PDB entry 4A3K | X-ray diffraction, 3.50 A resolution | chains A and B of the 15 polymer chains in the assembly

# Chain A
Molecule: DNA-directed RNA polymerase II subunit RPB1
Organism: Saccharomyces cerevisiae
Notes: EC 2.7.7.6
Reference sequence: P04050 (RPB1_YEAST); residues 1-1732 here = UniProt positions 1-1732
Sequence (1732 residues; row label = number of the first residue in the row):
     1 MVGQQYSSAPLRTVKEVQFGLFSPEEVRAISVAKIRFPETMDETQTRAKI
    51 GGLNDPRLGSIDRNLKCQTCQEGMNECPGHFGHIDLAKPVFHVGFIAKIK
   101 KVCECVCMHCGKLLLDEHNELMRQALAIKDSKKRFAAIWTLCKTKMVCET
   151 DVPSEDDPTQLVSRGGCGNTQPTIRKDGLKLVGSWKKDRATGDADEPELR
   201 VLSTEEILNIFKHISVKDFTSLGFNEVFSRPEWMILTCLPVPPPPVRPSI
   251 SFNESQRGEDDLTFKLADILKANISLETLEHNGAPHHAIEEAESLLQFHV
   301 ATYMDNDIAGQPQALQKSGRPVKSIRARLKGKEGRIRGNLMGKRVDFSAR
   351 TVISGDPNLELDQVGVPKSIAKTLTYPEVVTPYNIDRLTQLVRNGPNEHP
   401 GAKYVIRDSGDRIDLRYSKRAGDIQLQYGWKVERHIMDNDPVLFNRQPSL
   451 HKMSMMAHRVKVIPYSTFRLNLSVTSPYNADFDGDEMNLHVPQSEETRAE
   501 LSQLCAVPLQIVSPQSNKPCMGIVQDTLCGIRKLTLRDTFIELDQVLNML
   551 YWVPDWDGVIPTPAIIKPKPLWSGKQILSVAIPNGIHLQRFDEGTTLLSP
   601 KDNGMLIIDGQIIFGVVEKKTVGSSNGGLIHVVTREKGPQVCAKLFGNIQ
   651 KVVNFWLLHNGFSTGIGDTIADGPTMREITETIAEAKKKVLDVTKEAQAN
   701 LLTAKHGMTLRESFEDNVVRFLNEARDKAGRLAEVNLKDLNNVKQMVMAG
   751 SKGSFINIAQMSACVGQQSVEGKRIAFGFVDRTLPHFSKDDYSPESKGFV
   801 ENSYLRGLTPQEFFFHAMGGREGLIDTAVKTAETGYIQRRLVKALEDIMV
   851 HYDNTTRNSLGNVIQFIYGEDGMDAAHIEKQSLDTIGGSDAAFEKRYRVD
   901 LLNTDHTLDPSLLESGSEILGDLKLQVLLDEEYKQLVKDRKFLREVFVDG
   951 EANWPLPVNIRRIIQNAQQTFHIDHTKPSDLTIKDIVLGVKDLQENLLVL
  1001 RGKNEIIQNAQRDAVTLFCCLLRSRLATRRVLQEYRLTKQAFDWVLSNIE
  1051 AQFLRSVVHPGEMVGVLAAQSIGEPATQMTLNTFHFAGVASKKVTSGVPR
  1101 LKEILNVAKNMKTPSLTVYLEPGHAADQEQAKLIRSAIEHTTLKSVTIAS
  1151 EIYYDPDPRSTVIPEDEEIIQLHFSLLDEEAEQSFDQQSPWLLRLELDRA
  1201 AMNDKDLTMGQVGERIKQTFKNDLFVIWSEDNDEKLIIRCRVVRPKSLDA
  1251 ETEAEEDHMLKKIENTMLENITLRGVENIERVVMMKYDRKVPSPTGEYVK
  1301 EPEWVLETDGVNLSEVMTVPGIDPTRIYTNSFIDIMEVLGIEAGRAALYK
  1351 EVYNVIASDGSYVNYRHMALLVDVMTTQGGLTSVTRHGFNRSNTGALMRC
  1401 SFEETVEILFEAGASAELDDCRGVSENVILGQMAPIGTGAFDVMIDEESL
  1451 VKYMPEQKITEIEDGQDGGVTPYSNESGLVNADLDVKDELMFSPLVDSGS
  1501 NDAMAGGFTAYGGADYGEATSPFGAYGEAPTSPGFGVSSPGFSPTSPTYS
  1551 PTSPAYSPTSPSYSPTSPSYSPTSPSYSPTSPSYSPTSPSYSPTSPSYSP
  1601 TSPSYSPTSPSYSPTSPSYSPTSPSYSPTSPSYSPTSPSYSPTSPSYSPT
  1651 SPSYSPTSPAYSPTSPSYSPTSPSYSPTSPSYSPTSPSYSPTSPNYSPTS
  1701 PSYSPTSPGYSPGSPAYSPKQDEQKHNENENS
Not modelled in the structure: 1-2, 1081-1091, 1177-1186, 1244-1253, 1456-1732
Ion coordination: Zn2+ site 1: Cys67, Cys70, Cys77, His80; Zn2+ site 2: Cys107, Cys110, Cys148, Cys167; Mg2+: Asp481, Asp483, Asp485 (shared with 1 residue of chain P)
Curated features (UniProtKB/Swiss-Prot):
  - region: Pro248 to Asp260 (Lid loop), Asn306 to Lys323 (Rudder loop), Pro810 to Glu822 (Bridging helix)
  - binding site (Zn(2+)): Cys67, Cys70, Cys77, His80, Cys107, Cys110, Cys148, Cys167
  - binding site (Mg(2+)): Asp481, Asp483, Asp485
  - modified residue: Thr1471 (Phosphothreonine)
  - cross-link (Glycyl lysine isopeptide (Lys-Gly)): Lys695 (interchain with G-Cter in ubiquitin), Lys1246 (interchain with G-Cter in ubiquitin), Lys1350 (interchain with G-Cter in ubiquitin)
  - natural variant: Ser1653 to Pro1659 (deletion: In strain: A364A)
  - mutagenesis: Lys1246 (K1246R: Impairs ubiquitination during transcription stress)
From the paper describing this entry:
  - mutagenesis - Q1078N, Q1078S: abolished growth (citing earlier work)

# Chain B
Molecule: DNA-directed RNA polymerase II subunit RPB2
Organism: Saccharomyces cerevisiae
Notes: EC 2.7.7.6
Reference sequence: P08518 (RPB2_YEAST); residue numbers follow UniProt; this construct covers 1-1224
Sequence (1224 residues; row label = number of the first residue in the row):
     1 MSDLANSEKYYDEDPYGFEDESAPITAEDSWAVISAFFREKGLVSQQLDS
    51 FNQFVDYTLQDIICEDSTLILEQLAQHTTESDNISRKYEISFGKIYVTKP
   101 MVNESDGVTHALYPQEARLRNLTYSSGLFVDVKKRTYEAIDVPGRELKYE
   151 LIAEESEDDSESGKVFIGRLPIMLRSKNCYLSEATESDLYKLKECPFDMG
   201 GYFIINGSEKVLIAQERSAGNIVQVFKKAAPSPISHVAEIRSALEKGSRF
   251 ISTLQVKLYGREGSSARTIKATLPYIKQDIPIVIIFRALGIIPDGEILEH
   301 ICYDVNDWQMLEMLKPCVEDGFVIQDRETALDFIGRRGTALGIKKEKRIQ
   351 YAKDILQKEFLPHITQLEGFESRKAFFLGYMINRLLLCALDRKDQDDRDH
   401 FGKKRLDLAGPLLAQLFKTLFKKLTKDIFRYMQRTVEEAHDFNMKLAINA
   451 KTITSGLKYALATGNWGEQKKAMSSRAGVSQVLNRYTYSSTLSHLRRTNT
   501 PIGRDGKLAKPRQLHNTHWGLVCPAETPEGQACGLVKNLSLMSCISVGTD
   551 PMPIITFLSEWGMEPLEDYVPHQSPDATRVFVNGVWHGVHRNPARLMETL
   601 RTLRRKGDINPEVSMIRDIREKELKIFTDAGRVYRPLFIVEDDESLGHKE
   651 LKVRKGHIAKLMATEYQDIEGGFEDVEEYTWSSLLNEGLVEYIDAEEEES
   701 ILIAMQPEDLEPAEANEENDLDVDPAKRIRVSHHATTFTHCEIHPSMILG
   751 VAASIIPFPDHNQSPRNTYQSAMGKQAMGVFLTNYNVRMDTMANILYYPQ
   801 KPLGTTRAMEYLKFRELPAGQNAIVAIACYSGYNQEDSMIMNQSSIDRGL
   851 FRSLFFRSYMDQEKKYGMSITETFEKPQRTNTLRMKHGTYDKLDDDGLIA
   901 PGVRVSGEDVIIGKTTPISPDEEELGQRTAYHSKRDASTPLRSTENGIVD
   951 QVLVTTNQDGLKFVKVRVRTTKIPQIGDKFASRHGQKGTIGITYRREDMP
  1001 FTAEGIVPDLIINPHAIPSRMTVAHLIECLLSKVAALSGNEGDASPFTDI
  1051 TVEGISKLLREHGYQSRGFEVMYNGHTGKKLMAQIFFGPTYYQRLRHMVD
  1101 DKIHARARGPMQVLTRQPVEGRSRDGGLRFGEMERDCMIAHGAASFLKER
  1151 LMEASDAFRVHICGICGLMTVIAKLNHNQFECKGCDNKIDIYQIHIPYAA
  1201 KLLFQELMAMNITPRLYTDRSRDF
Not modelled in the structure: 1-19, 71-89, 135-163, 438-445, 503-508, 669-677, 716-721, 920-932
Ion coordination: Zn2+: Cys1163, Cys1166, Cys1182, Cys1185

# Chain A / chain B interface
Contacting residue pairs (457; chain A residue first):
  Gln4(A) - Phe1158(B)
  Gln4(A) - Arg1159(B)  hydrogen bond (side chain-backbone)
  Gln5(A) - Arg1159(B)  hydrogen bond (backbone-side chain)
  Gln5(A) - Leu1175(B)
  Tyr6(A) - Leu1175(B)
  Ser7(A) - Arg1159(B)
  Ser7(A) - His1161(B)  hydrogen bond
  Ser7(A) - Phe1180(B)
  Ser7(A) - Gln1193(B)  hydrogen bond
  Ser8(A) - Asn1178(B)  hydrogen bond
  Ser8(A) - Phe1180(B)
  Ala9(A) - His1161(B)
  Ala9(A) - Gln1193(B)
  Pro10(A) - Ile1191(B)
  Pro10(A) - Tyr1192(B)
  Pro10(A) - Gln1193(B)  hydrogen bond (backbone-backbone)
  Leu11(A) - Gln1193(B)
  Leu11(A) - Ile1194(B)  hydrophobic
  Leu11(A) - His1195(B)
  Arg12(A) - Tyr1192(B)
  Arg12(A) - Gln1193(B)  hydrogen bond (backbone-backbone)
  Arg12(A) - Ile1194(B)
  Arg12(A) - Thr1218(B)  hydrogen bond
  Thr13(A) - Thr1218(B)
  Val14(A) - Ile1194(B)  hydrophobic
  Val14(A) - Leu1216(B)  hydrophobic
  Val14(A) - Tyr1217(B)
  Lys15(A) - Tyr1217(B)  hydrogen bond (backbone-backbone)
  Lys15(A) - Thr1218(B)  hydrogen bond (side chain-backbone)
  Lys15(A) - Asp1219(B)
  Lys15(A) - Arg1220(B)  hydrogen bond (backbone-side chain)
  Glu16(A) - Arg1215(B)
  Glu16(A) - Leu1216(B)
  Glu16(A) - Tyr1217(B)  hydrogen bond (backbone-backbone)
  Glu16(A) - Asp1219(B)
  Glu16(A) - Arg1220(B)
  Glu16(A) - Ser1221(B)  hydrogen bond (side chain-backbone)
  Glu16(A) - Arg1222(B)
  Val17(A) - Arg1215(B)
  Val17(A) - Leu1216(B)  hydrophobic
  Gln18(A) - Thr1213(B)
  Gln18(A) - Arg1215(B)  hydrogen bond (backbone-backbone)
  Gln18(A) - Tyr1217(B)
  Phe19(A) - Thr1213(B)
  Gly20(A) - Ile1212(B)
  Gly20(A) - Thr1213(B)  hydrogen bond (backbone-backbone)
  Leu21(A) - Asn1211(B)
  Leu21(A) - Ile1212(B)  hydrophobic
  Leu21(A) - Thr1213(B)
  Phe22(A) - Leu1168(B)  hydrophobic
  Phe22(A) - Met1208(B)  hydrophobic
  Phe22(A) - Asn1211(B)  hydrogen bond (backbone-backbone)
  Phe22(A) - Thr1213(B)
  Glu26(A) - Cys1166(B)
  Glu26(A) - Leu1168(B)
  Glu26(A) - Arg1215(B)  salt bridge
  Ala29(A) - Gly1184(B)
  Ile30(A) - Thr1170(B)
  Ile30(A) - Lys1183(B)  hydrogen bond (backbone-side chain)
  Val32(A) - Lys1183(B)
  Thr69(A) - Ile1172(B)
  Thr69(A) - Lys1174(B)
  Cys70(A) - Ile1172(B)
  Gln71(A) - Lys1174(B)
  Glu72(A) - Ala1173(B)
  Glu72(A) - Lys1174(B)
  Glu72(A) - Leu1175(B)  hydrogen bond (side chain-backbone)
  Met74(A) - Arg1116(B)  hydrogen bond (backbone-side chain)
  Asn75(A) - Arg1116(B)  hydrogen bond
  Glu76(A) - Phe1158(B)
  Glu76(A) - Arg1159(B)  salt bridge
  Glu76(A) - Leu1175(B)
  Pro78(A) - Val1160(B)  hydrophobic
  Pro78(A) - Lys1201(B)
  Gly79(A) - Lys1201(B)
  Gly79(A) - Gln1205(B)
  Phe81(A) - Gln1205(B)
  Phe81(A) - Met1208(B)  hydrophobic
  Phe81(A) - Ala1209(B)
  His92(A) - Met1210(B)  hydrogen bond (side chain-backbone)
  His92(A) - Asn1211(B)
  Phe95(A) - Ile1212(B)  hydrophobic
  Phe228(A) - Arg1215(B)
  Trp233(A) - Asn1211(B)  hydrogen bond (backbone-side chain)
  Leu236(A) - Asn1211(B)
  Pro240(A) - Met1208(B)
  Pro240(A) - Ala1209(B)
  Pro240(A) - Asn1211(B)
  Pro242(A) - Ala1209(B)  hydrophobic
  Pro243(A) - Gln1205(B)
  Pro245(A) - Leu1114(B)
  Pro245(A) - Tyr1198(B)
  Pro245(A) - Lys1201(B)
  Val246(A) - Leu1114(B)
  Val246(A) - Gln1205(B)
  Pro248(A) - Leu1114(B)
  Asn253(A) - Arg884(B)  hydrogen bond (backbone-side chain)
  Asn253(A) - Arg935(B)
  Glu254(A) - Arg884(B)
  Glu254(A) - Arg935(B)
  Ser255(A) - Ile918(B)
  Ser255(A) - Arg935(B)
  Tyr303(A) - Ala1209(B)
  Met304(A) - Met1210(B)  hydrophobic
  Ser318(A) - Lys470(B)
  Ser318(A) - Lys471(B)
  Gly319(A) - Lys471(B)
  Ile325(A) - Glu1206(B)
  Ile325(A) - Ala1209(B)  hydrophobic
  Ile325(A) - Met1210(B)  hydrophobic
  Arg328(A) - Glu1206(B)  salt bridge
  Leu329(A) - Leu1203(B)  hydrophobic
  Leu329(A) - Glu1206(B)
  Leu329(A) - Met1210(B)  hydrophobic
  Arg335(A) - Leu1114(B)
  Arg335(A) - Ala1199(B)
  Arg335(A) - Leu1202(B)
  Arg335(A) - Leu1203(B)
  Arg335(A) - Glu1206(B)  salt bridge
  Ile336(A) - Leu1203(B)  hydrophobic
  Arg337(A) - Arg1129(B)  hydrogen bond (backbone-side chain)
  Arg337(A) - Glu1132(B)  salt bridge
  Gly338(A) - Arg1129(B)  hydrogen bond (backbone-side chain)
  Asn339(A) - Thr1115(B)
  Asn339(A) - Gln1117(B)  hydrogen bond (backbone-side chain)
  Asn339(A) - Asp1156(B)
  Asn339(A) - Ala1199(B)
  Leu340(A) - Ala1199(B)
  Leu340(A) - Ala1200(B)
  Met341(A) - Glu1132(B)
  Met341(A) - Arg1135(B)
  Gly342(A) - Arg1129(B)
  Gly342(A) - Phe1130(B)
  Gly342(A) - Gly1131(B)
  Lys343(A) - Gln1117(B)
  Lys343(A) - Leu1128(B)
  Lys343(A) - Arg1129(B)
  Lys343(A) - Phe1130(B)  hydrogen bond (backbone-backbone)
  Lys343(A) - Leu1151(B)  hydrogen bond (side chain-backbone)
  Lys343(A) - Ser1155(B)
  Lys343(A) - Asp1156(B)  salt bridge
  Lys343(A) - Pro1197(B)
  Arg344(A) - Gln1117(B)
  Arg344(A) - Pro1118(B)
  Arg344(A) - Val1119(B)
  Arg344(A) - Glu1120(B)  salt bridge
  Arg344(A) - Gly1121(B)
  Arg344(A) - Gly1127(B)  hydrogen bond (side chain-backbone)
  Arg344(A) - Leu1128(B)
  Arg344(A) - Ser1155(B)  hydrogen bond (backbone-side chain)
  Val345(A) - Pro1118(B)
  Val345(A) - Gly1127(B)
  Val345(A) - Leu1128(B)  hydrogen bond (backbone-backbone)
  Val345(A) - Phe1130(B)  hydrophobic
  Val345(A) - Arg1150(B)
  Val345(A) - Ala1154(B)
  Asp346(A) - Arg1106(B)  salt bridge
  Asp346(A) - Arg1108(B)
  Asp346(A) - Gly1109(B)
  Asp346(A) - Met1111(B)
  Asp346(A) - Pro1118(B)
  Asp346(A) - Arg1150(B)  hydrogen bond (backbone-side chain)
  Asp346(A) - Ala1154(B)  hydrogen bond (backbone-backbone)
  Phe347(A) - Arg1106(B)  hydrogen bond (backbone-backbone)
  Phe347(A) - Ala1107(B)  hydrophobic
  Phe347(A) - Arg1150(B)  hydrogen bond (backbone-side chain)
  Ser348(A) - Ala1105(B)
  Ser348(A) - Arg1106(B)  hydrogen bond (backbone-backbone)
  Ser348(A) - Leu1128(B)  hydrogen bond (side chain-backbone)
  Ala349(A) - His1104(B)
  Ala349(A) - Ala1105(B)  hydrophobic
  Ala349(A) - Leu1128(B)
  Arg350(A) - Lys1102(B)
  Arg350(A) - Ile1103(B)
  Arg350(A) - His1104(B)  hydrogen bond (backbone-backbone)
  Arg350(A) - Leu1128(B)
  Thr351(A) - Val1099(B)
  Thr351(A) - Ile1103(B)
  Val352(A) - Gly977(B)
  Val352(A) - Val1099(B)  hydrophobic
  Asp356(A) - Tyr833(B)  hydrogen bond
  Pro357(A) - Ser831(B)
  Pro357(A) - Gly832(B)
  Pro357(A) - Tyr833(B)
  Asn358(A) - Tyr833(B)  hydrogen bond
  Ser369(A) - Ile1103(B)
  Ile370(A) - Ile1103(B)  hydrophobic
  Thr373(A) - Ala1105(B)
  Thr373(A) - Ala1107(B)
  Leu374(A) - Arg1106(B)
  Tyr404(A) - Arg1108(B)
  Arg412(A) - Arg1108(B)
  Glu433(A) - Arg1108(B)  salt bridge
  Leu443(A) - Met1138(B)  hydrophobic
  Leu443(A) - Phe1146(B)  hydrophobic
  Asn445(A) - Glu1134(B)
  Gln447(A) - Arg1129(B)
  Gln447(A) - Glu1134(B)
  Pro448(A) - Met1133(B)
  Pro448(A) - Glu1134(B)
  Ser449(A) - Met1133(B)
  Ser449(A) - Glu1134(B)  hydrogen bond
  Ser449(A) - Cys1137(B)
  Leu450(A) - Met1133(B)  hydrophobic
  His451(A) - Cys1137(B)  hydrogen bond (backbone-side chain)
  Lys452(A) - Ala1140(B)
  Lys452(A) - His1141(B)  hydrogen bond (backbone-side chain)
  Met455(A) - Phe1130(B)  hydrophobic
  Met455(A) - Glu1134(B)
  Met455(A) - Cys1137(B)  hydrophobic
  Met455(A) - Met1138(B)  hydrophobic
  Met455(A) - His1141(B)  hydrogen bond (backbone-side chain)
  Tyr465(A) - Ile976(B)  hydrophobic
  Ser466(A) - Gln975(B)  hydrogen bond
  Ser466(A) - Val1099(B)
  Ser466(A) - Asp1100(B)  hydrogen bond
  Ser466(A) - Ile1103(B)
  Thr467(A) - Ile976(B)
  Thr467(A) - Gly977(B)
  Arg469(A) - Tyr833(B)
  Arg469(A) - Ile976(B)
  Arg469(A) - Gly991(B)  hydrogen bond (side chain-backbone)
  Leu472(A) - Gln835(B)
  Leu472(A) - Glu836(B)
  Thr475(A) - Glu836(B)
  Asp481(A) - Glu836(B)
  Phe482(A) - Gln835(B)
  Phe482(A) - Glu836(B)  hydrogen bond (backbone-backbone)
  Phe482(A) - Asp837(B)
  Phe482(A) - Ser838(B)
  Phe482(A) - Thr989(B)  hydrogen bond (backbone-side chain)
  Asp483(A) - Asp837(B)
  Asp483(A) - Lys979(B)
  Asp483(A) - Lys987(B)
  Gly484(A) - Thr989(B)
  Gly484(A) - Lys1102(B)
  Glu486(A) - Lys1102(B)  salt bridge
  Asn488(A) - Leu1128(B)
  His490(A) - Arg1150(B)  hydrogen bond
  Val491(A) - Arg1150(B)  hydrogen bond (backbone-side chain)
  Pro492(A) - Phe1146(B)  hydrophobic
  Pro492(A) - Glu1149(B)
  Gln493(A) - Glu1149(B)  hydrogen bond (backbone-side chain)
  Ser494(A) - Glu1149(B)  hydrogen bond (backbone-side chain)
  Glu496(A) - Ser1145(B)
  Thr497(A) - Ser1145(B)
  Thr497(A) - Phe1146(B)
  Thr497(A) - Glu1149(B)  hydrogen bond
  Glu500(A) - Ala1143(B)
  Glu500(A) - Ala1144(B)  hydrogen bond (side chain-backbone)
  Glu500(A) - Ser1145(B)  hydrogen bond (side chain-backbone)
  Glu500(A) - Phe1146(B)  hydrogen bond (side chain-backbone)
  Leu501(A) - Phe1146(B)  hydrophobic
  Leu504(A) - His1141(B)
  Cys505(A) - Met1138(B)  hydrophobic
  Cys505(A) - His1141(B)
  Gln510(A) - His1141(B)
  Val524(A) - Gln835(B)
  Gln525(A) - Gln835(B)
  Gln525(A) - Glu836(B)  hydrogen bond (side chain-backbone)
  Gln525(A) - Asn1013(B)
  Gln525(A) - His1015(B)
  Asp526(A) - Cys829(B)  hydrogen bond
  Asp526(A) - Gly832(B)
  Asp526(A) - Asn834(B)
  Asp526(A) - Gln835(B)  hydrogen bond (backbone-side chain)
  Asp526(A) - Asn1013(B)  hydrogen bond
  Asp526(A) - His1015(B)  salt bridge
  Thr527(A) - Gln835(B)
  Cys529(A) - His1015(B)
  Leu657(A) - Cys829(B)  hydrophobic
  Leu658(A) - Tyr830(B)
  Leu658(A) - Ser831(B)
  Leu658(A) - Asn1074(B)  hydrogen bond (backbone-side chain)
  Leu658(A) - His1076(B)
  Leu658(A) - Leu1081(B)
  His659(A) - Asn1074(B)  hydrogen bond
  His659(A) - Thr1077(B)
  His659(A) - Leu1081(B)
  Asn660(A) - Leu1081(B)
  Asn660(A) - Met1082(B)  hydrogen bond (backbone-backbone)
  Asn660(A) - Ala1083(B)  hydrogen bond (backbone-backbone)
  Gly661(A) - Leu1081(B)
  Gly661(A) - Ala1083(B)
  Phe662(A) - Ala828(B)
  Phe662(A) - Cys829(B)  hydrogen bond (backbone-backbone)
  Phe662(A) - Pro1014(B)
  Ser663(A) - Ile827(B)  hydrogen bond (side chain-backbone)
  Ser663(A) - Pro1014(B)
  Ser663(A) - Gln1084(B)
  Ser663(A) - Ile1085(B)
  Ser663(A) - Phe1086(B)  hydrogen bond (side chain-backbone)
  Thr664(A) - Ile827(B)
  Thr664(A) - Pro1014(B)
  Thr664(A) - Leu1026(B)
  Thr664(A) - Phe1086(B)
  Gly665(A) - Leu1026(B)
  Gly665(A) - Phe1069(B)
  Gly665(A) - Phe1086(B)
  Ile666(A) - Leu1026(B)  hydrophobic
  Ile666(A) - Ile1027(B)  hydrophobic
  Ile666(A) - Leu1030(B)  hydrophobic
  Ile666(A) - Arg1067(B)
  Ile666(A) - Phe1086(B)  hydrophobic
  Asp668(A) - Phe1069(B)
  Ile670(A) - Val1052(B)  hydrophobic
  Ile670(A) - Arg1067(B)
  Met746(A) - Pro1014(B)
  Met746(A) - His1015(B)
  Met746(A) - Pro1018(B)  hydrophobic
  Ser751(A) - His1015(B)  hydrogen bond
  Lys752(A) - His1015(B)
  Lys752(A) - Ser1019(B)
  Lys752(A) - Arg1020(B)
  Asn757(A) - Pro1018(B)  hydrogen bond (side chain-backbone)
  Asn757(A) - Ser1019(B)  hydrogen bond (side chain-backbone)
  Asn757(A) - Met1021(B)  hydrogen bond
  Gln760(A) - Met1021(B)
  Met761(A) - Pro1018(B)
  Met761(A) - Met1021(B)  hydrophobic
  Met761(A) - Val1023(B)  hydrophobic
  Val770(A) - Gln513(B)
  Glu771(A) - Lys510(B)  salt bridge
  Glu771(A) - Gln513(B)
  Ile775(A) - Asn516(B)
  Ala776(A) - Asn516(B)  hydrogen bond (backbone-side chain)
  Gly778(A) - His400(B)
  Gly778(A) - His515(B)
  Gly778(A) - Asn516(B)  hydrogen bond (backbone-side chain)
  Phe779(A) - Asn516(B)
  Phe779(A) - Thr517(B)
  Phe779(A) - Glu698(B)
  Phe779(A) - Glu699(B)
  Val780(A) - Glu699(B)  hydrogen bond (backbone-side chain)
  Arg782(A) - Glu698(B)  hydrogen bond (side chain-backbone)
  Arg782(A) - Glu699(B)  hydrogen bond (side chain-backbone)
  Arg782(A) - Ile701(B)  hydrogen bond (side chain-backbone)
  Thr783(A) - Asn516(B)  hydrogen bond (backbone-side chain)
  Leu784(A) - Trp519(B)  hydrophobic
  Pro785(A) - Glu698(B)
  Pro785(A) - Ile701(B)
  Pro785(A) - Leu702(B)
  Pro785(A) - Ile703(B)  hydrogen bond (backbone-backbone)
  His786(A) - Trp519(B)
  His786(A) - Ile703(B)
  His786(A) - Met705(B)
  His786(A) - Glu742(B)  salt bridge
  Phe787(A) - Leu702(B)
  Lys789(A) - Arg620(B)
  Glu795(A) - Val731(B)
  Glu801(A) - Ile729(B)
  Asn802(A) - Arg728(B)
  Asn802(A) - Ile729(B)  hydrogen bond (side chain-backbone)
  Tyr804(A) - His761(B)  hydrogen bond (backbone-side chain)
  Tyr804(A) - Asn762(B)
  Tyr804(A) - Gln763(B)
  Tyr804(A) - Met1021(B)  hydrophobic
  Tyr804(A) - Val1023(B)  hydrophobic
  Leu805(A) - His761(B)
  Leu805(A) - Val1052(B)
  Arg806(A) - Pro725(B)  hydrogen bond (side chain-backbone)
  Arg806(A) - Ala726(B)
  Arg806(A) - Arg728(B)
  Arg806(A) - Ile729(B)
  Arg806(A) - His761(B)
  Gly807(A) - Arg728(B)
  Gly807(A) - Asp760(B)
  Gly807(A) - His761(B)
  Leu808(A) - Arg728(B)  hydrogen bond (backbone-side chain)
  Leu808(A) - Asp760(B)  hydrogen bond (backbone-backbone)
  Leu808(A) - Phe1047(B)
  Thr809(A) - Ile729(B)
  Thr809(A) - Phe1047(B)
  Pro810(A) - Trp519(B)
  Pro810(A) - Met705(B)  hydrophobic
  Pro810(A) - Pro745(B)  hydrophobic
  Pro810(A) - Phe1047(B)
  Phe813(A) - Leu749(B)  hydrophobic
  Phe813(A) - Pro759(B)
  Phe813(A) - Asp760(B)
  Phe813(A) - Asn767(B)
  Phe813(A) - Phe1047(B)  hydrophobic
  Phe814(A) - Leu514(B)  hydrophobic
  Phe814(A) - His515(B)
  Phe814(A) - Trp519(B)  hydrophobic
  His816(A) - Gln763(B)
  His816(A) - Ser764(B)  hydrogen bond (side chain-backbone)
  Ala817(A) - Leu514(B)
  Ala817(A) - Pro524(B)  hydrophobic
  Ala817(A) - Ser764(B)
  Met818(A) - Leu514(B)
  Met818(A) - Asn516(B)
  Gly820(A) - Ser764(B)
  Arg821(A) - Arg512(B)  hydrogen bond (side chain-backbone)
  Arg821(A) - Leu514(B)
  Arg821(A) - Pro524(B)  hydrogen bond (side chain-backbone)
  Arg821(A) - Thr527(B)
  Arg821(A) - Gly534(B)
  Glu822(A) - Gln513(B)
  Leu824(A) - Cys533(B)  hydrophobic
  Leu824(A) - Pro765(B)  hydrophobic
  Leu824(A) - Thr768(B)
  Ile825(A) - Arg512(B)
  Ile825(A) - Gln513(B)
  Ile825(A) - Cys533(B)  hydrophobic
  Ala828(A) - Gly530(B)
  Gln838(A) - Met1133(B)
  Arg839(A) - Glu1132(B)  salt bridge
  Val842(A) - Asp1136(B)
  Lys843(A) - Arg1135(B)
  Glu846(A) - Arg1135(B)  salt bridge
  Met1063(A) - Ile1139(B)
  Val1066(A) - Asp1136(B)
  Val1066(A) - Ile1139(B)  hydrophobic
  Val1066(A) - Ala1140(B)  hydrophobic
  Gln1070(A) - Asp1136(B)
  Gln1070(A) - Cys1137(B)
  Gln1070(A) - Ala1140(B)
  Lys1144(A) - Glu262(B)  salt bridge
  Asn1265(A) - Gly263(B)
  Asn1265(A) - Ser264(B)
  Asn1265(A) - Ser265(B)
  Glu1269(A) - Glu262(B)
  Glu1269(A) - Gly263(B)
  Leu1409(A) - Leu1207(B)  hydrophobic
  Phe1410(A) - Met1210(B)  hydrophobic
  Phe1410(A) - Ile1212(B)  hydrophobic
  Leu1418(A) - Arg1222(B)  hydrogen bond (backbone-side chain)
  Asp1420(A) - Arg1220(B)  hydrogen bond (backbone-side chain)
  Asp1420(A) - Arg1222(B)  salt bridge
  Cys1421(A) - Arg1220(B)
  Arg1422(A) - Arg1220(B)
  Arg1422(A) - Asp1223(B)  hydrogen bond (side chain-backbone)
  Arg1422(A) - Phe1224(B)  hydrogen bond (side chain-backbone)
  Val1424(A) - Ile1139(B)  hydrophobic
  Ser1425(A) - Arg1135(B)
  Val1428(A) - Leu1151(B)  hydrophobic
  Ile1429(A) - Pro1197(B)
  Ile1429(A) - Ala1200(B)
  Leu1430(A) - His1195(B)
  Leu1430(A) - Ile1196(B)
  Leu1430(A) - Pro1197(B)
  Gly1431(A) - Lys1148(B)  hydrogen bond (backbone-side chain)
  Gly1431(A) - Met1152(B)
  Gly1431(A) - His1195(B)
  Gly1431(A) - Pro1197(B)
  Met1433(A) - Ala1144(B)
  Met1433(A) - Ser1145(B)
  Ala1434(A) - Ala1144(B)
  Ile1436(A) - Ile1139(B)  hydrophobic
  Ile1436(A) - Gly1142(B)
  Ile1436(A) - Ala1144(B)
  Gly1437(A) - Gly1142(B)
  Thr1438(A) - Gly1142(B)  hydrogen bond (backbone-backbone)
  Thr1438(A) - Ala1144(B)
  Thr1438(A) - Ser1145(B)
  Gly1439(A) - Ala1144(B)
Also at the interface, not in a pair above, chain A (227 interface residues in all): Val27, Cys77, His80, Ile250, Lys317, Arg326, Ile353, Ser354, Gly355, Pro367, Glu542, Gly667, Thr669, Thr680, Asn742, Val743, Gly753, Asp781, Ser788, Asp790, Gln811, Glu1062, Val1406, Gly1413, Gln1432
Also at the interface, not in a pair above, chain B (204 interface residues in all): Asp397, His518, Cys523, Arg635, Ala695, Ser700, Ala704, Lys727, Ile748, Gly988, Ile990, Ile1017, Glu1053, Lys1079, Lys1080, Val1113, Val1171, Asn1176, Phe1204, Pro1214

# Summary
Chain A and chain B form an interface of 227 and 204 residues respectively, with 94 hydrogen bonds and 17 salt
bridges. Among the polar pairs are Glu26(A)-Arg1215(B), Glu76(A)-Arg1159(B) and Arg328(A)-Glu1206(B). The
paper reports that Q1078N and Q1078S of chain A abolish growth.
Chain A is DNA-directed RNA polymerase II subunit RPB1 and chain B is DNA-directed RNA polymerase II subunit
RPB2, both from Saccharomyces cerevisiae; the structure, RNA Polymerase II initial transcribing complex with a
7nt DNA-RNA hybrid, was determined by X-ray diffraction together with 4A3B, 4A3C, 4A3D, 4A3E, 4A3F, 4A3G and 4
further entries from the same study.
